Entry 7QE9 (X-ray diffraction, 2.10 A resolution); this record covers chains A and C.

== Chain A ==
Molecule: Trypsin-1
Organism: Homo sapiens
Notes: EC 3.4.21.4
Reference sequence: P07477 (TRY1_HUMAN); numbering as in UniProt (aligned over 24-247)
Amino-acid sequence (224 residues; numbered 24 to 247; the number before each row is that of its first residue):
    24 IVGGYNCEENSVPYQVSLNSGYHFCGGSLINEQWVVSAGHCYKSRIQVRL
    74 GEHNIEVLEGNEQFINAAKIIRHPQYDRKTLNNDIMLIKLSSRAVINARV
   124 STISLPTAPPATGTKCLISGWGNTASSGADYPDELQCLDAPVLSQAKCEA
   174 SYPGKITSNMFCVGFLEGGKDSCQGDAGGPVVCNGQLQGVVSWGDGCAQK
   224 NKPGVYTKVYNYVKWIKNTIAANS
Construct notes: engineered mutation Ala200 (Ser in P07477)
Disulfide bonds: Cys30-Cys160, Cys48-Cys64, Cys139-Cys206, Cys171-Cys185, Cys196-Cys220
Curated features (UniProtKB/Swiss-Prot):
  - active site (Charge relay system): His63, Asp107
  - binding site (Ca(2+)): Glu75, Asn77, Val80, Glu85
  - site: Asp194 (Required for specificity)
  - modified residue: Tyr154 (Sulfotyrosine)
  - natural variant: Asn29 (N29I: In PCTT; N29T: In PCTT), Asn54 (N54S: In PCTT), Glu79 (E79K: In PCTT), Leu104 (L104P: In PCTT), Arg116 (R116C: In PCTT), Arg122 (R122C: In PCTT; R122H: In PCTT), Thr137 (T137M: In a colorectal cancer sample), Cys139 (C139F: In PCTT)
  - mutagenesis: Tyr154 (Y154F: Lack of sulfation)
What the authors report for this chain:
  - specificity-determining residues: Asp194
  - catalytic residues: Asp107, Gly198
  - conformationally variable residues (side-chain flip): His63
  - catalytic residues: His63 (citing earlier work)
  - binding site for sulfate ion: His63
  - contacts within the chain: His63-Tyr99
  - post-translational modification sites: Tyr154 (citing earlier work)

== Chain C ==
Molecule: Serine protease inhibitor Kazal-type 1
Organism: Homo sapiens
Reference sequence: P00995 (ISK1_HUMAN); numbering as in UniProt (aligned over 24-79)
Amino-acid sequence (61 residues; numbered 19 to 79; the number before each row is that of its first residue):
    19 GPGYLDSLGREAKCYSELNGCTKIYDPVCGTDGNTYPNECVLCFENRKRQ
    69 TSILIQKSGPC
Unresolved in the structure: 19
Construct notes: expression tag (19-23); engineered mutation Ser34 (Asn in P00995)
Disulfide bonds: Cys32-Cys61, Cys39-Cys58, Cys47-Cys79
Curated features (UniProtKB/Swiss-Prot):
  - site: Lys41, Ile42 (Reactive bond for trypsin), Tyr43, Asp44 (Necessary for sperm binding)
  - natural variant: Ser34 (N34S: In PCTT and TCP; this construct carries the variant)
What the authors report for this chain:
  - specificity-determining residues: Lys41
  - contacts within the chain: Thr40-Asn56 (hydrogen bond), Ile42-Asn56 (hydrogen bond)

== Interface between chain A and chain C ==
Contacting residue pairs (51):
  Tyr45(A) - Tyr43(C)
  Tyr45(A) - Asp44(C)
  Tyr45(A) - Pro45(C)
  His46(A) - Tyr43(C)
  Phe47(A) - Ile42(C)
  Phe47(A) - Tyr43(C)  hydrogen bond (backbone-backbone)
  Cys48(A) - Ile42(C)  hydrophobic
  His63(A) - Thr40(C)
  His63(A) - Ile42(C)
  Cys64(A) - Ile42(C)  hydrophobic
  Arg101(A) - Tyr33(C)
  Arg101(A) - Ser34(C)
  Lys102(A) - Tyr33(C)
  Lys102(A) - Ser34(C)
  Lys102(A) - Glu35(C)  hydrogen bond (backbone-backbone)
  Thr103(A) - Leu36(C)
  Leu104(A) - Leu36(C)  hydrophobic
  Tyr154(A) - Tyr43(C)
  Tyr154(A) - Pro55(C)
  Lys178(A) - Glu35(C)  hydrogen bond (side chain-backbone)
  Lys178(A) - Leu36(C)
  Asp194(A) - Lys41(C)  salt bridge
  Ser195(A) - Lys41(C)  hydrogen bond
  Cys196(A) - Lys41(C)
  Gln197(A) - Thr40(C)  hydrogen bond (side chain-backbone)
  Gln197(A) - Lys41(C)
  Gln197(A) - Ile42(C)
  Gln197(A) - Pro55(C)
  Gln197(A) - Asn56(C)
  Gln197(A) - Val59(C)
  Gly198(A) - Lys41(C)  hydrogen bond (backbone-backbone)
  Gly198(A) - Ile42(C)
  Gly198(A) - Tyr43(C)
  Asp199(A) - Lys41(C)  hydrogen bond (backbone-backbone)
  Ala200(A) - Lys41(C)  hydrogen bond (backbone-backbone)
  Ala200(A) - Ile42(C)
  Val214(A) - Lys41(C)
  Ser215(A) - Thr40(C)
  Ser215(A) - Lys41(C)  hydrogen bond (backbone-backbone)
  Trp216(A) - Leu36(C)  hydrophobic
  Trp216(A) - Cys39(C)
  Trp216(A) - Thr40(C)
  Trp216(A) - Lys41(C)
  Gly217(A) - Gly38(C)
  Gly217(A) - Cys39(C)  hydrogen bond (backbone-backbone)
  Gly217(A) - Lys41(C)
  Asp218(A) - Asn37(C)
  Asp218(A) - Gly38(C)
  Asp218(A) - Phe62(C)
  Gly219(A) - Lys41(C)
  Gly227(A) - Lys41(C)
Also at the interface, not in a pair above, chain A (28 interface residues in all): Lys66, Tyr175
Interface features reported in the paper:
  - pairs named by the authors: Arg101(A)-Tyr33(C) (cation-pi contact), Asp194(A)-Lys41(C), Gly198(A)-Lys41(C) (backbone contact), Ala200(A)-Lys41(C) (backbone contact), Thr40(C)-His63(A), Tyr43(C)-Tyr154(A), Pro55(C)-Tyr154(A)

== In short ==
28 residues of chain A face 17 of chain C across their interface, with 10 hydrogen bonds and 1 salt bridge.
Polar contacts include Asp194(A)-Lys41(C), Lys178(A)-Glu35(C) and Ser195(A)-Lys41(C). The paper describes a
cation-pi contact between Arg101(A) and Tyr33(C); contacts between Asp194(A) and Lys41(C), Thr40(C) and
His63(A) and Tyr43(C) and Tyr154(A) among others; backbone contacts between Gly198(A) and Lys41(C) and
Ala200(A) and Lys41(C). From the paper: catalytic residues Asp107(A), Gly198(A) and His63(A); a binding site
for sulfate ion at His63(A).
Here chain A is Trypsin-1 and chain C is Serine protease inhibitor Kazal-type 1, both from Homo sapiens. Entry
7QE9 (Human cationic trypsin (TRY1) complexed with serine protease inhibitor Kazal type 1 N34S (SPINK1 N34S))
was determined by X-ray diffraction, deposited together with 7QE8.
